PDB entry 4J3Y | X-ray diffraction, 1.45 A resolution | chains A and C

== Chain A (and C) ==
Protein: E3 ubiquitin-protein ligase XIAP
From: Homo sapiens
Notes: EC 6.3.2.-; fragment: xiap-bir2 residues 152-236; chain C of this document is another copy of the same molecule, construct and numbering; everything in this record applies to it too
Reference sequence: P98170 (XIAP_HUMAN); residues 152-236 here = UniProt positions 152-236
Chain sequence (86 residues; each row starts with the number of its first residue):
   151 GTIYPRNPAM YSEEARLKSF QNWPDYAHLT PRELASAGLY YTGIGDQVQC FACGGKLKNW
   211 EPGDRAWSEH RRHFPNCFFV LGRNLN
Not modelled in the structure: 234-236 (chain C: 151-157, 235-236)
Construct notes: expression tag (151); engineered mutation Ala202 (Cys in P98170), Gly213 (Cys in P98170)
Metal / ion sites: Zn2+: Cys200, Cys203, His220, Cys227
Reported in the primary citation:
  - Zn2+ coordination: Cys200, Cys203, His220, Cys227
  - contacts within the chain: Glu219-His223 (hydrogen bond)

== Chain A / chain C interface ==
Residue-residue contacts (25; chain A residue first):
  Gly151(A) - Lys208(C)
  Thr152(A) - Leu207(C)
  Thr152(A) - Lys208(C)  hydrogen bond (backbone-backbone)
  Thr152(A) - Trp210(C)
  Thr152(A) - Asp214(C)
  Thr152(A) - Glu219(C)  hydrogen bond
  Thr152(A) - His223(C)  hydrogen bond
  Ile153(A) - Lys206(C)
  Ile153(A) - Leu207(C)  hydrophobic
  Ile153(A) - His223(C)
  Ile153(A) - Phe224(C)  hydrophobic
  Asn226(A) - Cys203(C)
  Asn226(A) - Gly204(C)  hydrogen bond (side chain-backbone)
  Asn226(A) - Gly205(C)
  Asn226(A) - Phe224(C)
  Phe228(A) - His223(C)
  Phe228(A) - Phe224(C)  hydrophobic
  Val230(A) - Asn226(C)
  Leu231(A) - Cys203(C)  hydrophobic
  Leu231(A) - Phe224(C)  hydrophobic
  Leu231(A) - Pro225(C)
  Leu231(A) - Asn226(C)  hydrogen bond (backbone-backbone)
  Gly232(A) - Pro225(C)
  Gly232(A) - Asn226(C)
  Arg233(A) - Asn226(C)  hydrogen bond (backbone-side chain)
Interface residues without a listed pair, chain A (10 interface residues in all): Pro225
Interface residues without a listed pair, chain C (15 interface residues in all): Asn209, Cys227

== In short ==
10 residues of chain A and 15 residues of chain C are in contact; the contacts include 6 hydrogen bonds. Among
the polar pairs are Thr152(A)-Glu219(C), Thr152(A)-His223(C) and Asn226(A)-Gly204(C). From the paper: Zn2+
coordination by Cys200(A), Cys203(A) and His220(A) among others; contacts within the chain involving His223(A)
and Glu219(A).
Both chains are E3 ubiquitin-protein ligase XIAP (Homo sapiens). Entry 4J3Y (Crystal structure of XIAP-BIR2
domain) was determined by X-ray diffraction together with 4J44, 4J45, 4J46, 4J47 and 4J48 from the same study.
